Entry 9BPY (X-ray diffraction, 2.80 A resolution); this record covers chain A.

[Chain A]
Protein: Poly [ADP-ribose] polymerase 1
Organism: Homo sapiens
Notes: EC 2.4.2.30, 2.4.2.-; fragment: ADP-ribosyltransferase (ART) domain
UniProt: P09874 (PARP1_HUMAN); residue numbers follow UniProt; this construct covers 788-1012
Chain sequence (271 residues; numbered 742 to 1012; the number before each row is that of its first residue):
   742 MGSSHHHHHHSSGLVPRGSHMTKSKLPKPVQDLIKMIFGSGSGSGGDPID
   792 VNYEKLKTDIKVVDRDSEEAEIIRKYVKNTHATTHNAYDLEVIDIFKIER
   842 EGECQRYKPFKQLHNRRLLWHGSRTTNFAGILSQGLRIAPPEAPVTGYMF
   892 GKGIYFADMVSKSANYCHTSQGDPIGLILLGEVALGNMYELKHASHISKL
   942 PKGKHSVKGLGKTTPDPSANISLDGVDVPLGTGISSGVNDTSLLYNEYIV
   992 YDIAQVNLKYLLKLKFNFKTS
Not modelled in the structure: 742-764, 781-788, 1011-1012
Construct notes: initiating methionine (742); expression tag (743-787)
Residues lining bound ligands:
  - carba-nicotinamide-adenine-dinucleotide (CNA): His826, Gly888, Tyr889, Met890, Lys903, Tyr907, Ala935, Ser983, Leu984, Leu985, Tyr986, Glu988
  - DQV ([(2R,3S,4R,5R)-5-(6-amino-9H-purin-9-yl)-3,4-dihydroxytetrahydrofuran-2-yl]methyl [(2R,3S,4R,5S)-5-(3-carbamoylphenyl)-3,4-dihydroxytetrahydrofuran-2-yl]methyl dihydrogen diphosphate (non-preferred name)): Trp861, His862, Gly863, Ser864, Asn868, Gly871, Ile872, Gln875, Gly876, Leu877, Arg878, Ala880, Tyr889, Met890, Tyr896, Phe897, Ala898, Lys903, Ser904, Tyr907, Glu988
UniProt features mapped onto this chain:
  - active site: Glu988 (For poly [ADP-ribose] polymerase activity)
  - binding site (NAD(+)): His862 to Ser864, Gly871, Arg878, Ser904

[Overview]
Chain A binds compound DQV and carba-nicotinamide-adenine-dinucleotide. From UniProt: active-site residue
Glu988 and 6 NAD+-binding residues.
Chain A is Poly [ADP-ribose] polymerase 1 (Homo sapiens); the structure, Human PARP1 ART domain bound to NAD+
analogs benzamide adenine dinucleotide and carba-NAD+, was determined by X-ray diffraction, deposited together
with 9DMC.
